Entry 4B93 (X-ray diffraction, 2.00 A resolution); this record covers chains A and B.

== Chain A ==
Molecule: Vesicle-associated membrane protein 7
From: Mus musculus
Notes: fragment: cytoplasmic domain, residues 1-188
UniProtKB: P70280 (VAMP7_MOUSE); residues 1-187 here correspond to UniProt positions 2-188 (UniProt number = residue number + 1)
Sequence (189 residues; row label = number of the first residue in the row; numbering starts at 0):
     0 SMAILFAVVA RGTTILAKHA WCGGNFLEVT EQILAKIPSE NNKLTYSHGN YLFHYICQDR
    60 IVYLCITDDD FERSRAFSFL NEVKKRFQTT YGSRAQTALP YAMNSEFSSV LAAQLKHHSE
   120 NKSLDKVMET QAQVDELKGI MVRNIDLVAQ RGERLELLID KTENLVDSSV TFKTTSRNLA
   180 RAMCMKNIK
Unresolved in the structure: 121-127, 164-188
Construct notes: expression tag (0)
UniProt features mapped onto this chain:
  - modified residue: Ser167 (Phosphoserine)

== Chain B ==
Molecule: Ankyrin repeat domain-containing protein 27
From: Homo sapiens
Notes: fragment: 2nd ankyrin repeat domain, residues 659-921
UniProtKB: Q96NW4 (ANR27_HUMAN); residue numbers follow UniProt; this construct covers 659-921
Sequence (269 residues; row label = number of the first residue in the row):
   659 RQEETKKDYR EVEKLLRAVA DGDLEMVRYL LEWTEEDLED AEDTVSAADP EFCHPLCQCP
   719 KCAPAQKRLA KVPASGLGVN VTSQDGSSPL HVAALHGRAD LIPLLLKHGA NAGARNADQA
   779 VPLHLACQQG HFQVVKCLLD SNAKPNKKDL SGNTPLIYAC SGGHHELVAL LLQHGASINA
   839 SNNKGNTALH EAVIEKHVFV VELLLLHGAS VQVLNKRQRT AVDCAEQNSK IMELLQVVPS
   899 CVASLDDVAE TDRKEYVTVK IRKHHHHHH
Unresolved in the structure: 659-664, 693-732, 896-927
Construct notes: expression tag (922-927)
UniProt features mapped onto this chain:
  - mutagenesis: Asp679 (D679A: Disrupts interaction with VAMP7), Asp681 (D681A: Disrupts interaction with VAMP7), Met684 (M684D: Disrupts interaction with VAMP7), Tyr687 (Y687S: Disrupts interaction with VAMP7), His712 (H712A: Disrupts interaction with VPS29; when associated with A-714), Leu714 (L714A: Disrupts interaction with VPS29; when associated with A-712)

== Chain A / chain B interface ==
Pairs across the interface (23; chain A residue first):
  Ser46(A) - Tyr687(B)  hydrogen bond
  Asn49(A) - Arg668(B)
  Asp68(A) - Arg668(B)  salt bridge
  Asp68(A) - Lys672(B)  salt bridge
  Asp69(A) - Arg675(B)  hydrogen bond (backbone-side chain)
  Glu71(A) - Arg675(B)  salt bridge
  Glu71(A) - Asp679(B)
  Arg72(A) - Asp679(B)
  Arg72(A) - Asp681(B)  salt bridge
  Arg72(A) - Glu683(B)
  Arg72(A) - Met684(B)
  Ser73(A) - Asp679(B)  hydrogen bond
  Val133(A) - Asp679(B)
  Val133(A) - Gly680(B)
  Val133(A) - Arg756(B)
  Leu136(A) - Asp679(B)
  Leu136(A) - Asp681(B)
  Lys137(A) - Asp758(B)  salt bridge
  Ile139(A) - Glu683(B)
  Met140(A) - Glu683(B)
  Val141(A) - Met684(B)  hydrophobic
  Val141(A) - Tyr687(B)  hydrophobic
  Asn143(A) - Tyr687(B)  hydrogen bond
Other interface residues (no listed pair), chain A (17 interface residues in all): Leu51, Gln130, Gly138
Other interface residues (no listed pair), chain B (12 interface residues in all): Arg686
The authors on this interface:
  - interface residues, chain A: Arg72(A), Leu136(A), Ile139(A), Val141(A)
  - hot spots on chain A (mutagenesis) - D69A/E71F/S73D, R72A: abolished binding to Ankyrin repeat domain-containing protein 27 (chain B)
  - hot spots on chain B (mutagenesis) - D679A/D681A, M684D/Y687S: abolished binding to Vesicle-associated membrane protein 7 (chain A)

== Summary ==
Chain A and chain B form an interface of 17 and 12 residues respectively, with 4 hydrogen bonds and 5 salt
bridges. Polar contacts include Asp68(A)-Arg668(B), Asp68(A)-Lys672(B) and Glu71(A)-Arg675(B). From the paper:
D69A/E71F/S73D and R72A of chain A abolish binding to Ankyrin repeat domain-containing protein 27 (chain B);
interface residues Arg72(A), Leu136(A) and Ile139(A) among others; 4 substitutions were tested in all.
Chain A is Vesicle-associated membrane protein 7 (Mus musculus) and chain B is Ankyrin repeat
domain-containing protein 27 (Homo sapiens); the structure, Complex of Vamp7 cytoplasmic domain with 2nd
ankyrin repeat domain of Varp, was determined by X-ray diffraction.
